PDB entry 3IY8 | electron microscopy, 14.10 A resolution (very low resolution: no residue pairs are listed; an interface is given only as per-side residue counts) | chains A and R of the 11 polymer chains in the assembly

# Chain A
Molecule: Leishmania tarentolae mitochondrial small subunit
From: Leishmania tarentolae
Sequence (540 nucleotides; numbered 1 to 627; 87 numbers in that range are skipped by the numbering (no residue carries them; nothing is unmodelled there); the number before each row is that of its first residue):
     1 AUUAUACGUA GUCAAUUGUU AUUAUUCAUA UUAAUUUUUU UAAAAGUUUU UUAAUUUUAU
    61 AUUAGUUUAU UUGUUUACAA AUUUAAAUUA UAUUUCAUUA UUUAGGAAUA GUUAAU
   136 UAGAUUUAUU UGUUAAUGCU AUUAAAGGGG UGUGGAAAAA GUGUUAAAUU AUUUAUAUAU
   196 UUAAAUAAUA AAUAAAAUAU AACUUAUUAG UCAGAAAUGG AUGCGAGCCG UUGCGGUAAU
   256 UUCUAUGCUU UUAAAUAUUA UACAUUUAUU UUAUUA
   360 UAUAUGCAAA UAAAAAAUGA CACAUUAAUU AUUAAUUAUA UUAUAUUAUA UUUAUUCACA
   420 UAAGUCAACA AUAUCUAUUU ACUGUUUUUG ACAACAUGAU AAGGAUUAUA AAUGGAAUUA
   480 UAAUUUUAUA AUCAAAACUA AUUUAUUAUA UUAAAUUAGC AUGUUUAGAU AAAACAAUAA
   540 AUUUAGAAGG UAUUCUUGCC CACCAUUCUU UGUAAUAAAG ACAACGUGCA GUAAUUAAUA
   600 UAUUUAUAAA AAUAUAUUUU CUCAUGUU

# Chain R
Name: 30S ribosomal protein S18
From: Escherichia coli
UniProt: Q1R358 (RS18_ECOUT); residues 1-55 here correspond to UniProt positions 20-74 (UniProt number = residue number + 19)
Sequence (55 residues; numbered 1 to 55; the number before each row is that of its first residue):
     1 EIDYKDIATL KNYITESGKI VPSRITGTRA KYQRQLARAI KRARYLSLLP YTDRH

# How chain A and chain R interact
At this resolution (14 A) residue pairs are not listed: 5 residues of chain A and 10 of chain R lie at the interface.

# Summary
Chain A and chain R form an interface of 5 and 10 residues respectively.
Here chain A is Leishmania tarentolae mitochondrial small subunit (Leishmania tarentolae) and chain R is 30S
ribosomal protein S18 (Escherichia coli). Entry 3IY8 (Leishmania tarentolae Mitonchondrial Ribosome small
subunit) was determined by electron microscopy.
